6THG - chains D and C of the 10 polymer chains in the assembly; structure by X-ray diffraction, 4.07 A resolution (low resolution: residue-level contacts below are approximate; hydrogen-bond / salt-bridge calls are withheld).

== Chain D (and C) ==
Name: Ephrin-B1
Organism: Homo sapiens
Notes: chain C of this document is another copy of the same molecule, construct and numbering; everything in this record applies to it too
UniProtKB: P98172 (EFNB1_HUMAN); numbering as in UniProt (aligned over 29-167)
Sequence (151 residues; each row starts with the number of its first residue):
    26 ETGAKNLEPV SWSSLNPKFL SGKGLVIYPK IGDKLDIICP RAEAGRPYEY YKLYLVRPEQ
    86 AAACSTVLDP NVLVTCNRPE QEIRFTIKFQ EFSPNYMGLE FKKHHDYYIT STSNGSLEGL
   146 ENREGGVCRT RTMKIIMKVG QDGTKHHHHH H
Disordered / not traced: 26-30, 167-176
Differences from the reference sequence: expression tag (26-28, 168-176)
Swiss-Prot annotation at these positions:
  - glycosylation: Asn-139 (N-linked (GlcNAc...) asparagine)
  - natural variant: Pro-54 (P54L: In CFNS), Ile-62 (I62T: In CFNS), Leu-98 (L98S: In CFNS), Thr-111 (T111I: In CFNS), Gln-115 (Q115P: In CFNS), Pro-119 (P119H: In CFNS; P119S: In CFNS; P119T: In CFNS), Thr-137 (T137A: In CFNS), Ser-138 (S138F: In CFNS), Gly-151 (G151S: In CFNS; G151V: In CFNS), Cys-153 (C153S: In CFNS; C153Y: In CFNS), Thr-155 (T155P: In CFNS), Met-158 (M158I: In CFNS; M158V: In CFNS)
Disulfides: Cys-64/Cys-101, Cys-89/Cys-153
Covalent attachments: N-acetylglucosamine (NAG) linked to Asn-139
Reported in the primary citation:
  - specificity-determining residues: Tyr-121

== How chain D and chain C interact ==
Contacting residue pairs - 4 pairs, chain D then chain C:
  Arg-66(D) with Arg-66(C); Glu-105(C); Gln-106(C); Glu-107(C)
Interface residues without a listed pair, chain D (4 interface residues in all): Ala-67, Tyr-73, Glu-105
Interface residues without a listed pair, chain C (6 interface residues in all): Ala-67, Ala-69

== Summary ==
4 residues of chain D face 6 of chain C across their interface. Covalently linked N-acetylglucosamine: at
Asn-139(D). From the paper: the specificity determinant Tyr-121(D).
Chain D and chain C are both Ephrin-B1 (Homo sapiens); the structure, Cedar Virus attachment glycoprotein (G)
in complex with human ephrin-B1, was determined by X-ray diffraction together with 6THB from the same study.
